1E77 - chain A; structure by X-ray diffraction, 2.69 A resolution.

# Chain A
Name: Glucose 6-phosphate 1-dehydrogenase
Organism: Leuconostoc mesenteroides
Notes: EC 1.1.1.49
Reference sequence: P11411 (G6PD_LEUME); residue numbers follow UniProt; this construct covers 1-485
Amino-acid sequence (485 residues; each row starts with the number of its first residue):
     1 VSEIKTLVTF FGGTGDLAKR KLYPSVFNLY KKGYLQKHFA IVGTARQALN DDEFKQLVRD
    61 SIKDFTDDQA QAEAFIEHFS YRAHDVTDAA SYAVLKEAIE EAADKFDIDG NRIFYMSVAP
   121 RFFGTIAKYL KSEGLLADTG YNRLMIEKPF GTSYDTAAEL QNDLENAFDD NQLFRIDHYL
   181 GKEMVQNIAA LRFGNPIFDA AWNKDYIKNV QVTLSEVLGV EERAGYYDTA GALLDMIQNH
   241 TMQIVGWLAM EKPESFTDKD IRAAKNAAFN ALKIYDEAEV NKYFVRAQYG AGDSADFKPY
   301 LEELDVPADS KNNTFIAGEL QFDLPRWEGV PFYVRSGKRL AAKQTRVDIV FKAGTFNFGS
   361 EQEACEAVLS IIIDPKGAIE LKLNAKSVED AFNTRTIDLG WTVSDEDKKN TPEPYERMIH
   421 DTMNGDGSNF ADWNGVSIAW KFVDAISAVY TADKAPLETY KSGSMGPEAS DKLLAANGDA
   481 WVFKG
Construct notes: engineered mutation Cys-365 (Gln in P11411)
Metal / ion sites: Ca2+ near Asn-477 (its only coordinating residue here)
Small-molecule neighbours: 6-O-phosphono-beta-D-glucopyranose (BG6): Lys-148, His-178, Tyr-179, Lys-182, Glu-216, Arg-223, Tyr-226, Asp-235, Met-236, His-240, Lys-338, Lys-343, Asp-374

# In short
Bound to chain A: 6-O-phosphono-beta-D-glucopyranose.
Chain A is Glucose 6-phosphate 1-dehydrogenase (Leuconostoc mesenteroides); the structure, Complex of active
mutant (Q365->c) of glucose 6-phosphate dehydrogenase from leuconostoc mesenteroides with substrate, was
determined by X-ray diffraction together with 1E7M and 1E7Y from the same study.
